PDB entry 5DIK | X-ray diffraction, 1.90 A resolution | chains B and C of the 3 polymer chains in the assembly

Chain B (and C):
Molecule: Alkyl hydroperoxide reductase AhpD
Organism: Legionella pneumophila
Notes: EC 1.11.1.15; chain C of this document is another copy of the same molecule, construct and numbering; everything in this record applies to it too
UniProtKB: A0A0C9P2U2 (A0A0C9P2U2_LEGPN); residues 1-113 here = UniProt positions 1-113
Chain sequence (121 residues; numbered -7 to 113; the number before each row is that of its first residue; numbers below 1 keep their minus sign (Met-7 is residue -7)):
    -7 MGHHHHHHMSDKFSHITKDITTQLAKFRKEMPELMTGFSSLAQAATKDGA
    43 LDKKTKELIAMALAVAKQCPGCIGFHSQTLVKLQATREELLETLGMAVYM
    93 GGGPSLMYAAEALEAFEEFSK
Unresolved in the structure: -7 to 1
Sequence notes: expression tag (-7 to 0)
Disulfides: Cys61-Cys64
What the authors report for this chain:
  - catalytic residues: Glu49, Cys61, Cys64, His68, Tyr91, Tyr100 (proposed by the authors, not directly observed)

How chain B and chain C interact:
Contacting residue pairs (15):
  Glu25(B) - Ala36(C)
  Glu25(B) - Lys39(C)
  Leu26(B) - Leu33(C)  hydrophobic
  Leu26(B) - Ala36(C)  hydrophobic
  Leu26(B) - Ala37(C)  hydrophobic
  Gly29(B) - Gly29(C)
  Gly29(B) - Ser32(C)
  Gly29(B) - Leu33(C)
  Ser32(B) - Gly29(C)
  Leu33(B) - Leu26(C)  hydrophobic
  Leu33(B) - Gly29(C)
  Ala36(B) - Glu25(C)
  Ala36(B) - Leu26(C)
  Ala37(B) - Leu26(C)  hydrophobic
  Lys39(B) - Glu25(C)
Other interface residues (no listed pair), chain B (10 interface residues in all): Phe30, Gln35
Other interface residues (no listed pair), chain C (9 interface residues in all): Phe30

Summary:
Chain B and chain C form an interface of 10 and 9 residues respectively. From the paper: catalytic residues
Glu49(B), Cys61(B) and Cys64(B) among others.
Both chains are Alkyl hydroperoxide reductase AhpD (Legionella pneumophila). Entry 5DIK (Crystal structure of
apo-lpg0406, a carboxymuconolactone decarboxylase family protein from Legionella pneumophila) was determined
by X-ray diffraction (same publication as 5DIP).
